Entry 8BZG (X-ray diffraction, 1.49 A resolution); this record covers chains A and B.

# Chain A
Protein: 14-3-3 protein sigma
From: Homo sapiens
Reference sequence: P31947 (1433S_HUMAN); residue numbers follow UniProt; this construct covers 1-231
Amino-acid sequence (236 residues; each row starts with the number of its first residue; numbers below 1 keep their minus sign (Gly-4 is residue -4)):
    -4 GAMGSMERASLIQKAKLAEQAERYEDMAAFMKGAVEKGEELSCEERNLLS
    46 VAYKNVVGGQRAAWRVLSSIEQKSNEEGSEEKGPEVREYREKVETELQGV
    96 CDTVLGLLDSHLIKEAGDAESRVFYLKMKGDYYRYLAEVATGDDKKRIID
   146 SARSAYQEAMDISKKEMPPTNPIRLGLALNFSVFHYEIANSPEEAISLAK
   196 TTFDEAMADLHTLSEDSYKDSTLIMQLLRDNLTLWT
Sequence notes: expression tag (-4 to 0)
Swiss-Prot annotation at these positions:
  - site (Interaction with phosphoserine on interacting protein): Arg56, Arg129
  - modified residue (Phosphoserine): Ser5, Ser74

# Chain B
Protein: ERalpha peptide
Amino-acid sequence (5 residues; numbered 591 to 595; the number before each row is that of its first residue):
   591 FPATV
Modified / non-standard residues: Thr594 (phosphothreonine; TPO)

# Interface between chain A and chain B
Pairs across the interface (20):
  Lys49(A) - Val595(B)
  Arg56(A) - Thr594(B)
  Arg60(A) - Phe591(B)
  Lys122(A) - Val595(B)  hydrogen bond (side chain-backbone)
  Arg129(A) - Thr594(B)
  Tyr130(A) - Thr594(B)
  Gly171(A) - Val595(B)
  Leu174(A) - Ala593(B)
  Leu174(A) - Thr594(B)
  Leu174(A) - Val595(B)
  Asn175(A) - Thr594(B)
  Asn175(A) - Val595(B)  hydrogen bond (side chain-backbone)
  Val178(A) - Pro592(B)  hydrophobic
  Val178(A) - Ala593(B)
  Val178(A) - Thr594(B)
  Glu182(A) - Pro592(B)
  Leu222(A) - Ala593(B)  hydrophobic
  Asn226(A) - Pro592(B)
  Asn226(A) - Ala593(B)  hydrogen bond (side chain-backbone)
  Trp230(A) - Pro592(B)  hydrophobic
Also at the interface, not in a pair above, chain A (17 interface residues in all): Asp126, Ile219, Leu229

# Summary
The interface between chain A and chain B involves 17 residues on one side and 5 on the other; the contacts
include 3 hydrogen bonds. Polar pairs include Lys122(A)-Val595(B), Asn175(A)-Val595(B) and
Asn226(A)-Ala593(B).
Here chain A is 14-3-3 protein sigma (Homo sapiens) and chain B is ERalpha peptide. Entry 8BZG (FC-31
stabilizer of 14-3-3 and ERalpha) was determined by X-ray diffraction.
